PDB entry 6LOU | X-ray diffraction, 1.53 A resolution | chain A

Chain A:
Protein: Dual specificity protein phosphatase 22
Organism: Homo sapiens
Notes: EC 3.1.3.16, 3.1.3.48
UniProtKB: Q9NRW4 (DUS22_HUMAN); residues 1-155 here = UniProt positions 1-155
Sequence (157 residues; numbered -1 to 155; the number before each row is that of its first residue; numbers below 1 keep their minus sign (Gly-1 is residue -1)):
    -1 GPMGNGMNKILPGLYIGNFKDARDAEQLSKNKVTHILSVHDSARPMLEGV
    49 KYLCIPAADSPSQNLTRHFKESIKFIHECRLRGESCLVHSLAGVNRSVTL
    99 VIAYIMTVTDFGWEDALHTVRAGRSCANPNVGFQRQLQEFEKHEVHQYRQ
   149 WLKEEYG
Disordered / not traced: 155
Sequence notes: expression tag (-1 to 0); engineered mutation Ser88 (Cys in Q9NRW4), Asn93 (Ser in Q9NRW4)
Swiss-Prot annotation at these positions:
  - binding site (a protein): Leu89, Ala90, Val92, Arg94
  - modified residue: Ser58 (Phosphoserine)
  - lipidation: Gly2 (N-myristoyl glycine)
  - mutagenesis: Asp57 (D57A/N: Over 40-fold decrease in catalytic efficiency for p-nitrophenyl phosphate), Asn128 (N128A/D: Over 100-fold decrease in catalytic efficiency for p-nitrophenyl phosphate)
Reported in the primary citation:
  - contacts within the chain: Asp57-Asn93 (hydrogen bond), Asn93-Asn128 (backbone contact), Asp57-Asn128
  - conformationally variable residues: Asp57, Asn128
  - catalytic residues: Asp57 (citing earlier work)
  - mutagenesis - D57A (26-31-fold), D57N (26-31-fold), N128A (100-500-fold), N128D (100-500-fold): decreased catalytic activity

In short:
UniProt lists 4 protein-binding residues and 2 mutagenesis sites. From the paper: the catalytic residue Asp57;
D57A, D57N and N128A, among others, reduce catalytic activity.
Chain A is Dual specificity protein phosphatase 22 (Homo sapiens); the structure, Crystal structure of DUSP22
mutant_C88S/S93N, was determined by X-ray diffraction, deposited together with 6L1S, 6LMY, 6LOT, 6LVQ and
7C8S.
